PDB entry 7SSH | X-ray diffraction, 2.73 A resolution | chains A and B

== Chain A ==
Protein: Protein E7 peptide, Beta-2-microglobulin, MHC class I antigen chimera
Organism: Human papillomavirus type 16
Reference sequence: chimeric construct of P03129, P16213, A0A678ZGP6: residues 1-10 from P03129 (VE7_HPV16) positions 11-24 (UniProt number = residue number + 10); residues 25-123 from P16213 positions 21-119 (UniProt number = residue number - 4); residues 144-418 from A0A678ZGP6 positions 25-299 (UniProt number = residue number - 119)
Chain sequence (429 residues; each row starts with the number of its first residue; note: 14 numbers in that range are skipped by the numbering (no residue carries them; nothing is unmodelled there); a row labelled like 10A-10S holds insertion residues (10A, then the next letters in order)):
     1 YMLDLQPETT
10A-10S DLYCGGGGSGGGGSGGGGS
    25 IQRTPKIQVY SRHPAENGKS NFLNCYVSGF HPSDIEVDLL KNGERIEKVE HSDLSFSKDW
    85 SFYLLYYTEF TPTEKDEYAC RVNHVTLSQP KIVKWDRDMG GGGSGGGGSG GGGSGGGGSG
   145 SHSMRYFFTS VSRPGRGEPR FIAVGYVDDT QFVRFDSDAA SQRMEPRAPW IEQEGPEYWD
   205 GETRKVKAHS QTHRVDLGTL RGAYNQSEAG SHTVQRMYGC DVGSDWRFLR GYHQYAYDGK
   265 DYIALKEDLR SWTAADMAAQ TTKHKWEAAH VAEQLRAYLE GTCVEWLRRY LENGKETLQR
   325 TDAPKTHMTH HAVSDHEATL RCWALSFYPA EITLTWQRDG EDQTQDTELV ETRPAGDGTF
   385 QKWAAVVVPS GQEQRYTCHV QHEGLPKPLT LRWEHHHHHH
Not modelled in the structure: 10A-10S, 123-142, 335-339, 362-371, 418-424
Disulfides: Cys49-Cys104, Cys244-Cys307, Cys346-Cys402
Construct notes: linker (10E-10S, 124-143); engineered mutation Ala227 (Tyr108 in A0A678ZGP6); expression tag (419-424)

== Chain B ==
Protein: VHH
Organism: Lama glama
Notes: antibody fragment or engineered binder
Chain sequence (116 residues; numbered 3 to 118; the number before each row is that of its first residue):
     3 EVKLVESGGG LVQPGGSLRL SCAASGSIFS INTMGWYRQT PGKQRDLVAD ISSGGSTKYG
    63 DSVKGRFTIS RDNTKNTVYL QMNSLKPEDT AVYYCYGLSY SNDDYWGQGT QVTVSS
Not modelled in the structure: 118
Disulfides: Cys24-Cys97

== Chain A / chain B interface ==
Pairs across the interface (42):
  Leu64(A) with Leu100(B), hydrophobic; Asn104(B)
  Asn66(A) with Asn34(B), hydrogen bond (backbone-side chain); Tyr102(B); Asn104(B)
  Gly67(A) with Asn34(B), hydrogen bond (backbone-side chain); Thr35(B), hydrogen bond (backbone-side chain); Leu100(B); Ser101(B); Asn104(B), hydrogen bond (backbone-side chain)
  Glu68(A) with Asn34(B); Thr35(B); Ser54(B)
  Arg69(A) with Asp52(B), salt bridge; Lys60(B)
  Glu101(A) with Tyr102(B); Ser103(B), hydrogen bond; Asn104(B), hydrogen bond (backbone-side chain)
  Tyr102(A) with Asn104(B)
  Ala103(A) with Asn104(B)
  Arg105(A) with Tyr39(B), hydrogen bond; Tyr98(B), hydrogen bond
  Asn107(A) with Gln46(B); Arg47(B), hydrogen bond (side chain-backbone)
  His108(A) with Gln46(B)
  Val109(A) with Lys45(B); Gln46(B)
  Thr110(A) with Lys45(B), hydrogen bond (backbone-side chain)
  Leu111(A) with Lys45(B); Gln46(B)
  Ser112(A) with Lys45(B); Arg47(B), hydrogen bond (backbone-side chain)
  Gln113(A) with Arg47(B); Asp106(B); Trp108(B), hydrogen bond
  Pro114(A) with Tyr39(B), hydrophobic
  Ile116(A) with Leu100(B), hydrophobic; Asn104(B); Asp106(B)
  Lys118(A) with Ser103(B), hydrogen bond (side chain-backbone); Asn104(B); Asp105(B), salt bridge
Other interface residues (no listed pair), chain A (21 interface residues in all): Glu60, Lys65
Other interface residues (no listed pair), chain B (21 interface residues in all): Asp48, Leu49, Ser58

== Summary ==
Chain A and chain B each contribute 21 residues to their interface, with 13 hydrogen bonds and 2 salt bridges.
Among the polar pairs are Arg69(A)-Asp52(B), Lys118(A)-Asp105(B) and Asn66(A)-Asn34(B).
Chain A is Protein E7 peptide, Beta-2-microglobulin, MHC class I antigen chimera (Human papillomavirus type
16) and chain B is VHH (Lama glama); the structure, Single chain trimer HLA-A*02:01 (Y108A) with HPV.16 E7
peptide YMLDLQPETTDLYC, was determined by X-ray diffraction (same publication as 7SQP, 7SR0, 7SR3, 7SR4, 7SR5,
7SRK, 7ST3 and 7STG).
